PDB entry 4U0Y | X-ray diffraction, 1.91 A resolution | chains B and E of the 6 polymer chains in the assembly

Chain B:
Name: HTH-type transcriptional repressor YvoA
Source organism: Bacillus subtilis subsp. subtilis str. 168
UniProt: O34817 (YVOA_BACSU); numbering as in UniProt (aligned over 1-75)
Chain sequence (78 residues; numbered -2 to 75; the number before each row is that of its first residue; numbers below 1 keep their minus sign (Gly-2 is residue -2)):
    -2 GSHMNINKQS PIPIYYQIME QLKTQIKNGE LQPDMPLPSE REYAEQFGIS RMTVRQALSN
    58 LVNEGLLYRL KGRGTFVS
Unresolved in the structure: -2 to 0
Construct notes: expression tag (-2 to 0)
UniProt features mapped onto this chain:
  - DNA-binding region: Glu37 to Ser56 (H-T-H motif)
Reported in the primary citation:
  - binding site for the 15-nt DNA strand (chain E): Arg38, Arg48, Met49, Gly69
  - binding site for the 15-nt DNA strand: Arg48, Gly69
  - specificity-determining residues: Arg38, Arg48, Gly69

Chain E:
Molecule: 15-nt DNA strand
Sequence (15 nucleotides; numbered 1 to 15; the number before each row is that of its first residue):
     1 GTGGTCTAGA CCACT

How chain B and chain E interact:
Residue-residue contacts - 18 pairs, chain B then chain E:
  Lys5(B) with DT7(E), salt bridge to the phosphate
  Pro10(B) with DT5(E), phosphate contact; DC6(E), phosphate contact
  Ile11(B) with DC6(E), hydrogen bond to the phosphate
  Tyr12(B) with DT5(E), hydrogen bond to the phosphate; DC6(E), hydrogen bond to the phosphate
  Arg38(B) with DC11(E), base contact
  Ile46(B) with DT7(E), phosphate contact
  Ser47(B) with DT7(E), hydrogen bond to the phosphate; DA8(E), base contact
  Arg48(B) with DA10(E), base contact
  Met49(B) with DT7(E), base contact
  Thr50(B) with DC6(E), sugar contact; DT7(E), hydrogen bond to the phosphate
  Gln53(B) with DT5(E), hydrogen bond to the phosphate
  Lys68(B) with DC14(E), sugar contact
  Gly69(B) with DC14(E), base contact
  Arg70(B) with DT15(E), hydrogen bond to the phosphate
Interface residues without a listed pair, chain E (9 interface residues in all): DG9

Overview:
The interface between chain B and chain E involves 14 residues on one side and 9 on the other; the contacts
include 7 hydrogen bonds and 1 salt bridge. Polar pairs include Ile11(B)-DC6(E), Tyr12(B)-DT5(E) and
Tyr12(B)-DC6(E). From the paper: a binding site for the 15-nt DNA strand (chain E) at Arg38(B), Arg48(B) and
Met49(B) among others; a binding site for the 15-nt DNA strand at Arg48(B) and Gly69(B).
Chain B is HTH-type transcriptional repressor YvoA (Bacillus subtilis subsp. subtilis str. 168) and chain E is
a 15-nt DNA strand; the structure, Crystal structure of the DNA-binding domains of YvoA in complex with
palindromic operator DNA, was determined by X-ray diffraction together with 4U0V, 4U0W and 4WWC from the same
study.
